Entry 1PPV (X-ray diffraction, 1.70 A resolution); this record covers chains A and B.

# Chain A (and B)
Protein: Isopentenyl-diphosphate delta-isomerase
Organism: Escherichia coli
Notes: EC 5.3.3.2; chain B of this document is another copy of the same molecule, construct and numbering; everything in this record applies to it too
UniProtKB: Q46822 (IDI_ECOLI); residue numbers follow UniProt; this construct covers 1-182
Sequence (183 residues; row label = number of the first residue in the row):
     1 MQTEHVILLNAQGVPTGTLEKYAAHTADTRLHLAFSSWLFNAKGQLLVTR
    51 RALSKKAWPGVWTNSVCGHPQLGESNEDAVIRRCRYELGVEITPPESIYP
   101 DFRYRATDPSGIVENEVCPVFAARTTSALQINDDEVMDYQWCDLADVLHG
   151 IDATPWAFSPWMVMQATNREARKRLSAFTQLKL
Disordered / not traced: 1-3, 180-183 (chain B: 1-3)
Glycans and other covalent adducts: 4-bromo-3-hydroxy-3-methyl butyl diphosphate (BHI) linked to Glu116
Differences from the reference sequence: cloning artifact (183)
Metal / ion sites: Mn2+: His25, His32, His69, Glu114, Glu116; Mg2+: Cys67, Glu87 (together with 4-bromo-3-hydroxy-3-methyl butyl diphosphate)
Ligand contacts: 4-bromo-3-hydroxy-3-methyl butyl diphosphate (BHI): Glu4, Lys21, Ala34, Phe35, Arg51, Lys55, Cys67, Gly68, His69, Arg83, Glu87, Tyr104, Glu114, Cys118, Glu135, Trp161
UniProt features mapped onto this chain:
  - active site: Cys67, Glu116
  - binding site (substrate): Lys21, Arg51, Lys55, His69, Arg83, Glu87
  - binding site (Mn(2+)): His25, His32, His69, Glu114, Glu116
  - binding site (Mg(2+)): Cys67, Glu87
  - site: Tyr104 (Essential for catalytic activity)
  - mutagenesis: Tyr104 (Y104A: Reduces activity by 99%; Y104F: Reduces activity by 97%)

# How chain A and chain B interact
Contacting residue pairs (37):
  Arg50(A) with Pro59(B), hydrogen bond (side chain-backbone); Gly60(B), hydrogen bond (side chain-backbone); Val61(B); Pro109(B)
  Leu53(A) with Pro59(B), hydrophobic
  Pro59(A) with Arg50(B), hydrogen bond (backbone-side chain); Leu53(B), hydrophobic
  Gly60(A) with Arg50(B), hydrogen bond (backbone-side chain); Gly60(B)
  Val61(A) with Arg50(B)
  Trp62(A) with Trp156(B); Ala157(B)
  Pro109(A) with Arg50(B); Met137(B); Asp138(B)
  Gln140(A) with Trp156(B)
  Cys142(A) with Trp156(B), hydrophobic
  Asp146(A) with Ala153(B); Thr154(B)
  His149(A) with Ala153(B)
  Gly150(A) with Ala153(B)
  Ala153(A) with Asp146(B); His149(B); Gly150(B)
  Thr154(A) with Asp146(B); Val147(B); Gly150(B); Phe158(B)
  Trp156(A) with Val48(B), hydrophobic; Trp62(B), hydrogen bond (backbone-side chain); Gln140(B); Cys142(B), hydrogen bond; Phe158(B), hydrophobic
  Ala157(A) with Trp62(B); Phe158(B), hydrophobic
  Phe158(A) with Thr154(B); Trp156(B), hydrophobic
Interface residues without a listed pair, chain A (20 interface residues in all): Val48, Met137, Val147

# Overview
Chain A and chain B form an interface of 20 and 21 residues respectively; the contacts include 6 hydrogen
bonds. Polar pairs include Arg50(A)-Pro59(B), Arg50(A)-Gly60(B) and Trp156(A)-Trp62(B).
4-bromo-3-hydroxy-3-methyl butyl diphosphate is covalently linked to Glu116(A).
Both chains are Isopentenyl-diphosphate delta-isomerase (Escherichia coli). Entry 1PPV
(Isopentenylpyrophosphate-dimethylallylpyrophosphate isomerase in complex with the bromohydrine of ipp) was
determined by X-ray diffraction, deposited together with 1X83, 1X84 and 1PPW.
